PDB entry 6RE8 | electron microscopy, 3.80 A resolution | chains 1 and 7 of the 31 polymer chains in the assembly

Chain 1:
Protein: ATP synthase associated protein ASA1
Source organism: Polytomella sp. Pringsheim 198.80
UniProtKB: Q85JD5 (Q85JD5_9CHLO); residue numbers follow UniProt; this construct covers 1-618
Amino-acid sequence (618 residues; numbered 1 to 618; the number before each row is that of its first residue):
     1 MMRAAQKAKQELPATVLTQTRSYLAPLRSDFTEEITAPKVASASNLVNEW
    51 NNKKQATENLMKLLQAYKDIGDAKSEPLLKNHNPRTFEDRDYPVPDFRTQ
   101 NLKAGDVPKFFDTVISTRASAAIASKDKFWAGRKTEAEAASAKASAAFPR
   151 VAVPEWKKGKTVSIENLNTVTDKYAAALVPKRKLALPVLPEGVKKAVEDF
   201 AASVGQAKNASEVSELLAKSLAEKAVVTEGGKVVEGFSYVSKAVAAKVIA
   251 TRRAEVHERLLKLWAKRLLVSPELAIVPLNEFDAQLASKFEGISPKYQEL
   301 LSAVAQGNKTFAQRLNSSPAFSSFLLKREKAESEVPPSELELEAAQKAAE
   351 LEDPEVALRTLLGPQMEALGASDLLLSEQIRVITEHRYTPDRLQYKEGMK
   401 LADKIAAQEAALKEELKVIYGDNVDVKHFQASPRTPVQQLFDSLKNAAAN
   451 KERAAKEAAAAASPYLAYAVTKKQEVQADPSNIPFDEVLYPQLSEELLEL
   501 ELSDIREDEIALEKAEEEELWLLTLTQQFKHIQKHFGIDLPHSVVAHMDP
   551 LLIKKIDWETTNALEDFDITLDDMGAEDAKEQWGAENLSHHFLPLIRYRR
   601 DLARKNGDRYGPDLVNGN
Unresolved in the structure: 1-22, 618

Chain 7:
Protein: Mitochondrial ATP synthase associated protein ASA7
Source organism: Polytomella sp. Pringsheim 198.80
UniProtKB: D8V7I2 (D8V7I2_9CHLO); residues 1-190 here = UniProt positions 1-190
Amino-acid sequence (190 residues; each row starts with the number of its first residue):
     1 MSSVRAGVEAGRRDLTTFTFSGLQDAPVAALSGSIKLNVAAKAGKAEVTV
    51 AAGAAKAATQVSAAALRKLSGSKISLAEVARISVLHSSIQNYLLSLSNER
   101 YQLLSQWPDFTTMYGKDFYYRAHPEDLKKFYDAADEYYKLYETVTEFDSL
   151 SALASQVVPNYAARRRSTVHPAIGSTVADGAFTNFLLSKQ
Unresolved in the structure: 1-14

Chain 1 / chain 7 interface:
Residue-residue contacts (98; chain 1 residue first):
  Y23(1) - R81(7)
  Y23(1) - I82(7)
  Y23(1) - H86(7)
  Y23(1) - S151(7)
  Y23(1) - S155(7)  hydrogen bond (backbone-side chain)
  L24(1) - S155(7)
  A25(1) - S155(7)  hydrogen bond (backbone-side chain)
  A25(1) - P159(7)  hydrophobic
  R28(1) - P159(7)
  R28(1) - N160(7)  hydrogen bond
  R28(1) - A163(7)
  R28(1) - R166(7)
  D30(1) - R166(7)  salt bridge
  F31(1) - R166(7)
  T32(1) - A163(7)  hydrogen bond (side chain-backbone)
  T32(1) - R164(7)
  T32(1) - R166(7)  hydrogen bond (backbone-backbone)
  T32(1) - S167(7)  hydrogen bond (backbone-side chain)
  T32(1) - T168(7)  hydrogen bond (backbone-backbone)
  E33(1) - T168(7)
  I35(1) - V169(7)  hydrophobic
  I35(1) - I173(7)  hydrophobic
  I35(1) - G174(7)
  T36(1) - R164(7)  hydrogen bond (backbone-side chain)
  A37(1) - R164(7)
  W50(1) - R100(7)
  W50(1) - L103(7)  hydrophobic
  W50(1) - L104(7)  hydrophobic
  W50(1) - W107(7)
  W50(1) - L140(7)
  K53(1) - W107(7)
  K53(1) - E136(7)  salt bridge
  K54(1) - Q106(7)
  K54(1) - W107(7)
  K54(1) - P108(7)
  T57(1) - W107(7)
  T57(1) - A133(7)
  E58(1) - P108(7)
  L60(1) - K129(7)
  L60(1) - F130(7)
  M61(1) - P108(7)
  M61(1) - D109(7)
  M61(1) - F110(7)  hydrophobic
  M61(1) - M113(7)
  M61(1) - F130(7)  hydrophobic
  L63(1) - D126(7)
  L64(1) - A122(7)  hydrophobic
  L64(1) - L127(7)  hydrophobic
  L64(1) - F130(7)  hydrophobic
  Q65(1) - M113(7)
  Q65(1) - F118(7)
  Y67(1) - R121(7)
  Y67(1) - A122(7)  hydrophobic
  Y67(1) - H123(7)
  Y67(1) - D126(7)  hydrogen bond
  K68(1) - D117(7)  salt bridge
  K68(1) - F118(7)
  K68(1) - R121(7)
  G71(1) - R121(7)  hydrogen bond (backbone-side chain)
  D72(1) - R121(7)
  E76(1) - R121(7)
  L78(1) - Y120(7)
  L78(1) - R121(7)
  L79(1) - Y120(7)  hydrophobic
  H82(1) - Y120(7)  hydrogen bond (side chain-backbone)
  H82(1) - A122(7)
  W130(1) - A122(7)
  W130(1) - H123(7)
  K134(1) - D126(7)  salt bridge
  F148(1) - M113(7)  hydrophobic
  P149(1) - P108(7)
  P149(1) - D109(7)  hydrogen bond (backbone-backbone)
  R150(1) - Q106(7)
  R150(1) - W107(7)
  R150(1) - P108(7)
  R150(1) - D109(7)
  V151(1) - W107(7)  hydrogen bond (backbone-backbone)
  V151(1) - P108(7)
  V151(1) - D109(7)
  V151(1) - Y137(7)
  V153(1) - S105(7)
  V153(1) - Y137(7)
  V153(1) - Y141(7)
  P154(1) - Y101(7)
  P154(1) - Y141(7)
  W156(1) - L94(7)  hydrophobic
  W156(1) - N98(7)
  W156(1) - Y101(7)  hydrophobic
  W156(1) - Q102(7)  hydrogen bond (backbone-side chain)
  W156(1) - F147(7)  hydrophobic
  K157(1) - N98(7)  hydrogen bond (backbone-side chain)
  K158(1) - N98(7)
  D486(1) - K116(7)  salt bridge
  Y490(1) - G115(7)
  Y490(1) - K116(7)  hydrogen bond (side chain-backbone)
  Y490(1) - D117(7)
  L493(1) - K116(7)
  L493(1) - Y120(7)  hydrophobic
Interface residues without a listed pair, chain 1 (49 interface residues in all): P26, P38, L46, V47, A177, K181
Interface residues without a listed pair, chain 7 (55 interface residues in all): S95, S97, T111, T112, Y119, V144, A152, S175

In short:
Chain 1 and chain 7 form an interface of 49 and 55 residues respectively, with 16 hydrogen bonds and 5 salt
bridges. Polar pairs include D30(1)-R166(7), K53(1)-E136(7) and K68(1)-D117(7).
Chain 1 is ATP synthase associated protein ASA1 and chain 7 is Mitochondrial ATP synthase associated protein
ASA7, both from Polytomella sp. Pringsheim 198.80; the structure, Cryo-EM structure of Polytomella F-ATP
synthase, Rotary substate 2D, composite map, was determined by electron microscopy, deposited together with
6RD4, 6RD5, 6RD6, 6RD7, 6RD8, 6RD9 and 46 further entries.
